PDB entry 7WGY | electron microscopy, 4.00 A resolution | chains A and B of the 3 polymer chains in the assembly

# Chain A (and B)
Molecule: Spike glycoprotein
From: Severe acute respiratory syndrome coronavirus 2
Notes: chain B of this document is another copy of the same molecule, construct and numbering; everything in this record applies to it too
UniProtKB: P0DTC2 (SPIKE_SARS2); numbering as in UniProt; present here: 14-676, 681-1211
Chain sequence (1204 residues; row label = number of the first residue in the row; note: 4 numbers in that range are skipped by the numbering (no residue carries them; nothing is unmodelled there)):
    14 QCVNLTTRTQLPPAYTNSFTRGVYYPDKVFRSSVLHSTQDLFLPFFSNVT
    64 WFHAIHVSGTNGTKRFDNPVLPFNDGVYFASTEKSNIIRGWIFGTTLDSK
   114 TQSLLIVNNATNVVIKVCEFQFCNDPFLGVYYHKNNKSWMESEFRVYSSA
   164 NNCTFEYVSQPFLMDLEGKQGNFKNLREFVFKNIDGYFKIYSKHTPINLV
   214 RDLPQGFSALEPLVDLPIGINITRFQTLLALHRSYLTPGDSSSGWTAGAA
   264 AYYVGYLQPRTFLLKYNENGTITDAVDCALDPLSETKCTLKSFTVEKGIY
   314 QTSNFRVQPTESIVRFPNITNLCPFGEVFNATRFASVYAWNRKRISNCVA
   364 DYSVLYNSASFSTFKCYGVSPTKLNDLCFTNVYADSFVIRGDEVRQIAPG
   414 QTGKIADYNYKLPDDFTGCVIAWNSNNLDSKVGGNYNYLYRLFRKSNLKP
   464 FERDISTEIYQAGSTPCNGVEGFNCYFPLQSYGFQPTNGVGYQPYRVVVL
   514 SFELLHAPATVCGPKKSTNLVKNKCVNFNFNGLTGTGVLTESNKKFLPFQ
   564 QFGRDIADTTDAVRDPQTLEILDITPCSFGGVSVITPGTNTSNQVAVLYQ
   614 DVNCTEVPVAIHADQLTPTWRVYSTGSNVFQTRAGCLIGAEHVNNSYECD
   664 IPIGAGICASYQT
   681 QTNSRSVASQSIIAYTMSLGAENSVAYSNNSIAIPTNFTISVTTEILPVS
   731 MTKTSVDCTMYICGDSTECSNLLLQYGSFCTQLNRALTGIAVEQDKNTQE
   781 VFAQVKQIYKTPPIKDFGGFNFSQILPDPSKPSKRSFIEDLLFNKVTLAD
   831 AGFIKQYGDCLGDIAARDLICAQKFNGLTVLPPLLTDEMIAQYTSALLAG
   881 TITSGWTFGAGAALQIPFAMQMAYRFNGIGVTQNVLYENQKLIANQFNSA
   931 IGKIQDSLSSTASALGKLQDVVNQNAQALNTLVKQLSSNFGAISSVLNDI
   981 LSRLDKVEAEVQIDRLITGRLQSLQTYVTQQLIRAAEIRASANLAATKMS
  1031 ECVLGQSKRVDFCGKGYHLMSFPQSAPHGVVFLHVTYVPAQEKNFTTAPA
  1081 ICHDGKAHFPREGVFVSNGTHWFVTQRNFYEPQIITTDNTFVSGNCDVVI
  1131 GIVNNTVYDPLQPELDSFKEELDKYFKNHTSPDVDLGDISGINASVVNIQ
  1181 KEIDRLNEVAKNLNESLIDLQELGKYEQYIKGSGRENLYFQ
Disordered / not traced: 14-25, 70-77, 145-152, 176-185, 247-262, 624-640, 681-688, 830-847, 1148-1221 (chain B: 14-25, 68-78, 144-155, 176-185, 245-263, 330-530, 624-640, 681-688, 829-847, 1148-1221)
Differences from the reference sequence: expression tag (1212-1221)
Covalently attached groups: N-acetylglucosamine (NAG) linked to N282, N343, N709, N717, N1074, N1134
Curated features (UniProtKB/Swiss-Prot):
  - region: N280 to C301 (Putative superantigen), R403 to D405 (Integrin-binding motif), N448 to F456 (Immunodominant HLA epitope recognized by the CD8+), S816 to Y837 (Fusion peptide 1), K835 to F855 (Fusion peptide 2), D1163 to E1202 (Heptad repeat 2)
  - site (Cleavage): R685, S686, R815, S816
  - glycosylation: N17 (N-linked (GlcNAc...) (complex) asparagine), N61 (N-linked (GlcNAc...) (hybrid) asparagine), N74 (N-linked (GlcNAc...) (complex) asparagine), N122 (N-linked (GlcNAc...) (hybrid) asparagine), N149 (N-linked (GlcNAc...) (complex) asparagine), N165 (N-linked (GlcNAc...) (complex) asparagine), N234 (N-linked (GlcNAc...) (high mannose) asparagine), N282 (N-linked (GlcNAc...) (complex) asparagine), T323 (O-linked (GalNAc) threonine), S325 (O-linked (HexNAc...) serine), N331 (N-linked (GlcNAc...) (complex) asparagine), N343 (N-linked (GlcNAc...) (complex) asparagine), N603 (N-linked (GlcNAc...) (hybrid) asparagine), N616 (N-linked (GlcNAc...) (complex) asparagine), N657 (N-linked (GlcNAc...) (complex) asparagine), T676 (O-linked (GlcNAc...) threonine), N709 (N-linked (GlcNAc...) (high mannose) asparagine), N717 (N-linked (GlcNAc...) (hybrid) asparagine), N801 (N-linked (GlcNAc...) (hybrid) asparagine), N1074 (N-linked (GlcNAc...) (hybrid) asparagine) and 5 more in UniProt
  - natural variant: L18 (L18F: In strain: Beta/B.1.351, Gamma/P.1 and 1 more), T19 (T19I: In strain: Omicron/BQ.1.1, Omicron/XBB.1.5 and 1 more; T19R: In strain: Delta/B.1.617.2, Omicron/BA.2 and 4 more), T20 (T20N: In strain: Gamma/P.1), L24 to A27 (sequence variant, change not given here; In strain: Omicron/BA.2, Omicron/BA.2.12.1 and 6 more), P26 (P26S: In strain: Gamma/P.1), Q52 (Q52H: In strain: Omicron/EG.5.1), A67 (A67V: In strain: Eta/B.1.525, Omicron/BA.1), H69 to V70 (deletion: In strain: Alpha/B.1.1.7, Eta/B.1.525 and 5 more), G75 (G75V: In strain: Lambda/C.37), T76 (T76I: In strain: Lambda/C.37), D80 (D80A: In strain: Beta/B.1.351), V83 (V83A: In strain: Omicron/XBB.1.5, Omicron/EG.5.1), 77 further natural variant entries in UniProt
  - mutagenesis: H69 to V70 (Increased incorporation of cleaved spike into virions), N121 (N121Q: Partial loss of biliverdin affinity), R190 (R190K: Partial loss of biliverdin affinity), N234 (N234Q: Increased resistance to neutralizing antibodies), N331 (N331Q: Reduced viral infectivity), N343 (N343Q: Reduced viral infectivity), L452 (L452R: Increased resistance to neutralizing antibodies. Decreases HLA binding to NF9 epitope. Increased binding affinity to human ACE2), Y453 (Y453F: Decreased HLA binding to NF9 epitope. Increased binding affinity to human ACE2), A475 (A475V: Increased resistance to neutralizing antibodies), V483 (V483A: Increased resistance to neutralizing antibodies), E484 (E484D: Increased replication in human TMEM106B overexpressing cells), F490 (F490L: Increased resistance to neutralizing antibodies and human covalescent sera neutralization), 7 further mutagenesis entries in UniProt
Reported in the primary citation:
  - conformationally variable residues (order/disorder transition): T259, Y636

# Chain A / chain B interface
Pairs across the interface - 108 pairs, chain A then chain B:
  N317(A) with D737(B)
  R319(A) with D745(B), salt bridge
  G381(A) with R983(B)
  V382(A) with R983(B)
  S383(A) with R983(B), hydrogen bond (backbone-backbone); D985(B)
  K386(A) with L981(B); S982(B); L984(B)
  L390(A) with S982(B)
  Y396(A) with Y200(B); P230(B)
  R466(A) with Q115(B)
  I468(A) with E132(B)
  L517(A) with R983(B)
  L518(A) with D979(B)
  T547(A) with N978(B)
  K558(A) with N282(B)
  F559(A) with F43(B), hydrophobic
  F562(A) with K41(B)
  Q563(A) with K41(B); F43(B)
  Q564(A) with K41(B)
  F565(A) with K41(B); V42(B); F43(B), hydrogen bond (backbone-backbone)
  G566(A) with F43(B)
  R567(A) with V42(B); F43(B), hydrogen bond (backbone-backbone)
  I569(A) with L849(B), hydrophobic
  A570(A) with N856(B); L966(B), hydrophobic
  D571(A) with L966(B); S967(B), hydrogen bond (side chain-backbone); S975(B)
  P589(A) with F855(B)
  F592(A) with K854(B); T859(B)
  D614(A) with T859(B)
  P665(A) with L864(B), hydrophobic
  G667(A) with L864(B)
  A668(A) with P863(B), hydrogen bond (backbone-backbone); L864(B); T866(B)
  G669(A) with L864(B), hydrogen bond (backbone-backbone); T866(B); M869(B)
  M697(A) with L865(B), hydrophobic
  L699(A) with M869(B), hydrophobic; Y873(B)
  G700(A) with I788(B)
  A701(A) with Q787(B), hydrogen bond (backbone-side chain); I788(B), hydrogen bond (backbone-backbone)
  E702(A) with I788(B); K790(B)
  N703(A) with Q787(B), hydrogen bond; I788(B), hydrogen bond (backbone-backbone); Y789(B); K790(B), hydrogen bond (backbone-backbone)
  V705(A) with Q895(B)
  A706(A) with Q895(B)
  Y707(A) with F797(B); I896(B); F898(B)
  N709(A) with P897(B)
  S711(A) with Q895(B); P897(B)
  I712(A) with Q895(B)
  A713(A) with L894(B); Q895(B)
  P715(A) with L894(B), hydrophobic
  Q957(A) with R765(B)
  T961(A) with S758(B); Q762(B)
  K964(A) with S758(B)
  Q965(A) with Y756(B); S758(B), hydrogen bond (side chain-backbone); F759(B)
  S968(A) with Q755(B), hydrogen bond (side chain-backbone); Y756(B), hydrogen bond (side chain-backbone)
  N969(A) with Q755(B)
  F970(A) with Q755(B), hydrogen bond (backbone-side chain)
  G971(A) with Q755(B), hydrogen bond (backbone-side chain)
  Q1002(A) with Q1002(B), hydrogen bond
  T1006(A) with Q1005(B), hydrogen bond
  R1039(A) with T1027(B); E1031(B); R1039(B)
  V1040(A) with E1031(B), hydrogen bond (backbone-side chain)
  G1046(A) with A890(B)
  E1072(A) with L894(B)
  N1074(A) with Q895(B), hydrogen bond
  T1077(A) with M900(B)
  A1078(A) with M900(B)
  P1079(A) with M900(B); Y917(B)
  F1089(A) with Y917(B), hydrophobic
  P1090(A) with Q913(B), hydrogen bond (backbone-side chain)
  G1093(A) with Y904(B)
  V1094(A) with Y904(B)
  R1107(A) with I896(B); Y904(B)
  V1128(A) with Y917(B); E918(B)
  V1129(A) with Y917(B), hydrophobic
  I1130(A) with Q920(B)
  L1141(A) with E1144(B)
  L1145(A) with S1147(B), hydrogen bond (backbone-side chain)
Interface residues without a listed pair, chain A (92 interface residues in all): Q314, A520, P521, G545, K557, Q613, A647, S704, N710, S1003, Q1010, I1013, D1041, F1042, K1045, Y1047, E1092, S1123, S1147
Interface residues without a listed pair, chain B (84 interface residues in all): V47, P225, E281, M740, G757, N764, Q784, P792, D796, L861, P862, T883, W886, T887, G889, N907, N914, V963, V976, I1013, S1030, L1034, G1035

# Overview
92 residues of chain A and 84 residues of chain B are in contact, with 22 hydrogen bonds and 1 salt bridge.
Among the polar pairs are R319(A)-D745(B), D571(A)-S967(B) and A701(A)-Q787(B). UniProt lists 21 mutagenesis
sites on chain A. From the paper: conformational variability at T259(A) and Y636(A).
Both chains are Spike glycoprotein (Severe acute respiratory syndrome coronavirus 2). Entry 7WGY (SARS-CoV-2
spike glycoprotein trimer in Intermediate state) was determined by electron microscopy (same publication as
7WGV, 7WGX and 7WGZ).
